1Y4W - chain A; structure by X-ray diffraction, 1.55 A resolution.

== Chain A ==
Protein: exo-inulinase
From: Aspergillus awamori
Notes: EC 3.2.1.80
Chain sequence (518 residues; each row starts with the number of its first residue):
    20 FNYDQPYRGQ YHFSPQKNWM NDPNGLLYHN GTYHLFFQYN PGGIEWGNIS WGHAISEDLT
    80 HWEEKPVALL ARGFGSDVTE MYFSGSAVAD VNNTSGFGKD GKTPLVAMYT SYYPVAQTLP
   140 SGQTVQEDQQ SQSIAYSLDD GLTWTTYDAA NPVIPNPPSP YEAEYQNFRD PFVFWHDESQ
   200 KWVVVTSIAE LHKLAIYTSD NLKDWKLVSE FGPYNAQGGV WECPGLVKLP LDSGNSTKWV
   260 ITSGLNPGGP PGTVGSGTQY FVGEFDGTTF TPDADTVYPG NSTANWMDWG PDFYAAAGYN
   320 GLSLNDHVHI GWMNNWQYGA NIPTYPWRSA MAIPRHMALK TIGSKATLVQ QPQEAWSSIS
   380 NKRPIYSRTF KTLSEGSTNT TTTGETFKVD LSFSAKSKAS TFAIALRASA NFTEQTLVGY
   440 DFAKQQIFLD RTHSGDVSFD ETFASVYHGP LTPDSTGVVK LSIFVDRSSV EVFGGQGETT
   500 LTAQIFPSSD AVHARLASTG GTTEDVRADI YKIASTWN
Not modelled in the structure: 537
Glycans and other covalent adducts: N-acetylglucosamine (NAG) linked to Asn-67, Asn-111, Asn-398, Asn-430

== In short ==
N-acetylglucosamine is covalently linked to Asn-67, Asn-111, Asn-398 and Asn-430.
Chain A is exo-inulinase (Aspergillus awamori); the structure, Crystal structure of exo-inulinase from
Aspergillus awamori in spacegroup P21, was determined by X-ray diffraction together with 1Y9M and 1Y9G from
the same study.
